Entry 5EUI (X-ray diffraction, 1.45 A resolution); this record covers chains A and B.

Chain A:
Protein: HBA protein
Source organism: Ochotona princeps
Reference sequence: U5KQB1 (U5KQB1_OCHPR); residues 1-141 here correspond to UniProt positions 2-142 (UniProt number = residue number + 1)
Sequence (141 residues; row label = number of the first residue in the row):
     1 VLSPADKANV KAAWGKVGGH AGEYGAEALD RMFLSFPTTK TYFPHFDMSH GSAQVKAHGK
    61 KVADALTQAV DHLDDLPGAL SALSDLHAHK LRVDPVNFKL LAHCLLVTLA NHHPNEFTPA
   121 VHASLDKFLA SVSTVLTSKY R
Unresolved in the structure: 1-5, 140-141
Metal / ion sites: heme Fe near H87 (its only coordinating residue here)
Ligand contacts: heme (HEM): M32, T39, Y42, F43, H45, F46, H58, K61, V62, A65, L66, L83, L86, H87, L91, V93, N97, F98, L101, V132, L136

Chain B:
Protein: HBB protein
Source organism: Ochotona princeps
Reference sequence: U5KNG4 (U5KNG4_OCHPR); residues 1-146 here correspond to UniProt positions 2-147 (UniProt number = residue number + 1)
Sequence (146 residues; each row starts with the number of its first residue):
     1 VHLSGEEKAA VTALWGKVNV DEVGGETLGR LLVVYPWTQR FFETFGDLSS ASAVMGNAKV
    61 KAHGKKVMNA FSEGLHHLDN LKGTFAKLSE LHCDKLHVDP ENFKLLGNVL VVVLSHHLGG
   121 EFTPQAQAAW QKVVSGVANA LAHKYH
Metal / ion sites: heme Fe near H92 (its only coordinating residue here)
Ligand contacts: heme (HEM): L31, T38, F41, F42, T44, F45, H63, K66, V67, A70, F71, F85, L88, L91, H92, L96, V98, N102, F103, L106, V137, L141

Chain A / chain B interface:
Residue-residue contacts - 41 pairs, chain A then chain B:
  D30(A) - P124(B)
  R31(A) - F122(B)  hydrogen bond (side chain-backbone)
  R31(A) - T123(B)  hydrogen bond (side chain-backbone)
  R31(A) - P124(B)
  R31(A) - Q127(B)  hydrogen bond
  L34(A) - P124(B)  hydrophobic
  L34(A) - Q125(B)
  L34(A) - A128(B)
  S35(A) - Q127(B)
  S35(A) - A128(B)  hydrogen bond (side chain-backbone)
  S35(A) - Q131(B)
  F36(A) - Q131(B)
  H103(A) - N108(B)
  H103(A) - V111(B)
  H103(A) - V112(B)
  H103(A) - Q127(B)
  H103(A) - Q131(B)  hydrogen bond
  C104(A) - Q127(B)
  V107(A) - V111(B)  hydrophobic
  V107(A) - V112(B)  hydrophobic
  V107(A) - S115(B)  hydrogen bond (backbone-side chain)
  V107(A) - Q127(B)
  A110(A) - H116(B)
  N111(A) - S115(B)  hydrogen bond
  N111(A) - G119(B)  hydrogen bond (side chain-backbone)
  N111(A) - G120(B)  hydrogen bond (side chain-backbone)
  N111(A) - F122(B)
  P114(A) - H116(B)  hydrogen bond (backbone-side chain)
  F117(A) - R30(B)  hydrogen bond (backbone-side chain)
  F117(A) - V112(B)  hydrophobic
  F117(A) - H116(B)
  T118(A) - R30(B)  hydrogen bond (backbone-side chain)
  P119(A) - R30(B)
  P119(A) - V33(B)
  P119(A) - M55(B)  hydrophobic
  H122(A) - R30(B)  hydrogen bond
  H122(A) - V34(B)
  H122(A) - V112(B)
  A123(A) - V34(B)
  D126(A) - V34(B)
  D126(A) - Y35(B)
Other interface residues (no listed pair), chain A (19 interface residues in all): L106, A120
Other interface residues (no listed pair), chain B (20 interface residues in all): E26

In short:
19 residues of chain A and 20 residues of chain B are in contact; the contacts include 13 hydrogen bonds.
Polar contacts include R31(A)-F122(B), R31(A)-T123(B) and R31(A)-Q127(B). Chain A binds heme. Bound to chain
B: heme.
Chain A is HBA protein and chain B is HBB protein, both from Ochotona princeps; the structure, Structure of
predicted ancestral pika hemoglobin, was determined by X-ray diffraction.
